PDB entry 1SL2 | X-ray diffraction, 2.30 A resolution | chains T and A of the 4 polymer chains in the assembly

[Chain T]
Molecule: 25-nt DNA strand
Sequence (25 nucleotides; each row starts with the number of its first residue):
     2 CCCXAGGCAC TGGCCGTCGT TTTCG
Not modelled in the structure: 2-4, 15-26
Modified / non-standard residues: TTD (cis-syn cyclobutane thymine dimer) at position 5

[Chain A]
Name: DNA polymerase
Organism: Enterobacteria phage T7
Notes: EC 2.7.7.7; engineered mutation(s): DEL(118-123)
UniProtKB: P00581 (DPOL_BPT7); residue numbers follow UniProt; this construct covers 1-117, 124-704
Amino-acid sequence (698 residues; numbered 1 to 704; 6 numbers in that range are skipped by the numbering (no residue carries them; nothing is unmodelled there); the number before each row is that of its first residue):
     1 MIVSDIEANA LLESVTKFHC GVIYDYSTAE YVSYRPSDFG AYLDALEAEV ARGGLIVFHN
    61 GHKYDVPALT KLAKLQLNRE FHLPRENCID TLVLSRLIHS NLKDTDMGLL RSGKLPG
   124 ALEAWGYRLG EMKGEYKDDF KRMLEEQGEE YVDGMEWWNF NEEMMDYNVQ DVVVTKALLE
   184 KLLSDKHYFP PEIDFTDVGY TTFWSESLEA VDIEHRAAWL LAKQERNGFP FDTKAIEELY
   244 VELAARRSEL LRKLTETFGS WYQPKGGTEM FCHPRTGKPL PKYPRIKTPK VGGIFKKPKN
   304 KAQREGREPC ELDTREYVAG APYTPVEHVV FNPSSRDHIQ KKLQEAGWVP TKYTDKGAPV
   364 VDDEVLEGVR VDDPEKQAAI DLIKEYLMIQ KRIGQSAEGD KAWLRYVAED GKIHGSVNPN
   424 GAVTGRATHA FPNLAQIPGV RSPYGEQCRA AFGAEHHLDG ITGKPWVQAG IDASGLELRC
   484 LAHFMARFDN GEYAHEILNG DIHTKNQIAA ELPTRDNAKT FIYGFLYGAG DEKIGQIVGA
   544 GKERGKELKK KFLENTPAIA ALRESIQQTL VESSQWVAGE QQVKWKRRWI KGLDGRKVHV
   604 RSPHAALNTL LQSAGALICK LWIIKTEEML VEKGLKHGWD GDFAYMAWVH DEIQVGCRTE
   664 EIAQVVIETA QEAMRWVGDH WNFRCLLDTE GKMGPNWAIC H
Not modelled in the structure: 298-314, 531-533, 576-586
Ion coordination: Mg2+ site 1: Asp-475, Asp-654 (together with 2',3'-dideoxyadenosine-5'-triphosphate); Mg2+ site 2: Ala-476, Asp-654 (together with 2',3'-dideoxyadenosine-5'-triphosphate)
Residues lining bound ligands: 2',3'-dideoxyadenosine-5'-triphosphate (DAD): Arg-429, Asp-475, Ala-476, Ser-477, Gly-478, Leu-479, Glu-480, His-506, Arg-518, Lys-522, Thr-523, Tyr-526, Tyr-530, Asp-654
Swiss-Prot annotation at these positions:
  - binding site (Mg(2+)): Asp-5, Glu-7, Asp-174, Asp-475, Ala-476, Asp-654
  - binding site (substrate): His-506, Arg-518, Lys-522, Tyr-526

[Chain T / chain A interface]
Pairs across the interface (42; chain T residue first):
  TTD_5(T) with Tyr-526(A), base contact; Gly-527(A), base contact; Tyr-530(A), base contact; Lys-536(A), phosphate contact; His-607(A), base contact; Ala-608(A), base contact; Asn-611(A), sugar contact
  DA6(T) with Ala-425(A), phosphate contact; Val-426(A), phosphate contact; Arg-429(A), base contact; Arg-604(A), salt bridge to the phosphate; Gln-615(A), hydrogen bond to the sugar
  DG7(T) with Lys-103(A), sugar contact; Gly-424(A), phosphate contact; Ala-425(A), phosphate contact; Val-426(A), hydrogen bond to the phosphate; Thr-431(A), phosphate contact; Gln-439(A), base contact; Arg-604(A), salt bridge to the phosphate
  DG8(T) with His-432(A), sugar contact; Ala-433(A), phosphate contact; Asn-436(A), hydrogen bond to the sugar; Gln-439(A), hydrogen bond to the base
  DC9(T) with Lys-404(A), salt bridge to the phosphate; Ala-433(A), phosphate contact; Phe-434(A), hydrogen bond to the phosphate; Pro-435(A), phosphate contact; Asn-436(A), phosphate contact; Gln-439(A), sugar contact
  DA10(T) with Gly-402(A), phosphate contact; Asp-403(A), hydrogen bond to the phosphate; Lys-404(A), hydrogen bond to the phosphate; Ala-405(A), phosphate contact
  DC11(T) with Ser-337(A), phosphate contact; Gln-393(A), hydrogen bond to the phosphate; Gly-397(A), phosphate contact
  DT12(T) with Asn-335(A), hydrogen bond to the phosphate; Ser-337(A), phosphate contact; Ser-338(A), hydrogen bond to the phosphate
  DG13(T) with Ser-338(A), hydrogen bond to the phosphate; Asp-340(A), phosphate contact; His-341(A), salt bridge to the phosphate
Also at the interface, not in a pair above, chain A (36 interface residues in all): Lys-394, Glu-401, Thr-427, Ser-605

[In short]
The interface between chain T and chain A involves 9 residues on one side and 36 on the other, with 11
hydrogen bonds and 4 salt bridges. Among the polar pairs are DG8(T)/Gln-439(A), DA6(T)/Gln-615(A) and
DG8(T)/Asn-436(A). Bound to chain A: 2',3'-dideoxyadenosine-5'-triphosphate.
Here chain T is a 25-nt DNA strand and chain A is DNA polymerase (Enterobacteria phage T7). Entry 1SL2
(Ternary 5' complex of T7 DNA polymerase with a DNA primer/template containing a cis-syn thymine dimer ...)
was determined by X-ray diffraction (same publication as 1SKS, 1SKW, 1SL0 and 1SL1).
